PDB entry 9JCO | electron microscopy, 2.36 A resolution | chains A and R of the 5 polymer chains in the assembly

# Chain A
Name: Guanine nucleotide-binding protein G(s) subunit alpha
Organism: Homo sapiens
Chain sequence (361 residues; numbered 1 to 361; the number before each row is that of its first residue):
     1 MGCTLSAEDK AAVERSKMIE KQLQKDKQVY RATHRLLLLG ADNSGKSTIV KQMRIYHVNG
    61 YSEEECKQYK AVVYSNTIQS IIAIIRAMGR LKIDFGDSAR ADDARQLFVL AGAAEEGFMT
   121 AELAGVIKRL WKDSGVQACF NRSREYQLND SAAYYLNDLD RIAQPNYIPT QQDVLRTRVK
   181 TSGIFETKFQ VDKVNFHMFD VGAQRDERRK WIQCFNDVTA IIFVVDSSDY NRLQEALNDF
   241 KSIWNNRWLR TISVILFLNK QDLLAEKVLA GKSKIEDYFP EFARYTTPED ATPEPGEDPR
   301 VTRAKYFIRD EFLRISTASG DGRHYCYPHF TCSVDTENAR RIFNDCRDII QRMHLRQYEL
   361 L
Disordered / not traced: 1-5, 57-179

# Chain R
Name: G-protein coupled receptor 4
Organism: Homo sapiens
Reference sequence: P46093 (GPR4_HUMAN); numbering as in UniProt (aligned over 1-362)
Chain sequence (362 residues; numbered 1 to 362; the number before each row is that of its first residue):
     1 MGNHTWEGCH VDSRVDHLFP PSLYIFVIGV GLPTNCLALW AAYRQVQQRN ELGVYLMNLS
    61 IADLLYICTL PLWVDYFLHH DNWIHGPGSC KLFGFIFYTN IYISIAFLCC ISVDRYLAVA
   121 HPLRFARLRR VKTAVAVSSV VWATELGANS APLFHDELFR DRYNHTFCFE KFPMEGWVAW
   181 MNLYRVFVGF LFPWALMLLS YRGILRAVRG SVSTERQEKA KIKRLALSLI AIVLVCFAPY
   241 HVLLLSRSAI YLGRPWDCGF EERVFSAYHS SLAFTSLNCV ADPILYCLVN EGARSDVAKA
   301 LHNLLRFLAS DKPQEMANAS LTLETPLTSK RNSTAKAMTG SWAATPPSQG DQVQLKMLPP
   361 AQ
Disordered / not traced: 1-6, 307-362
Swiss-Prot annotation at these positions:
  - region: Glu157 to Phe172 (Extracellular loop 2 (ECL2))
  - site: Glu145 (Required for activation), His155 (Proton sensing), His165 (Proton sensing), His269 (Proton sensing)
  - glycosylation (N-linked (GlcNAc...) asparagine): Asn3, Asn164
  - mutagenesis: His4 (H4Y: No effect on pH-sensing activity), His10 (H10Y: No effect on pH-sensing activity), His17 (H17Y: No effect on pH-sensing activity), Gln45 (Q45A: Induces a shift of the optimal pH for activation), Glu51 (E51A: Induces a shift of the optimal pH for activation), Asp63 (D63N: Impaired ability to sense protons), His79 (H79Y: Displays smaller cAMP, rho, PLC responses to mildly alkaline to acidic pH of 7.1 but almost the same or higher responses to severely acidic pH values of 6.5-6.2), His80 (H80Y: No effect on pH-sensing activity), His85 (H85Y: No effect on pH-sensing activity), Arg115 (R115A: Decreased proton-induced G-protein coupled receptor activity. Endothelial permeability is decreased under acid conditions), Arg129 (R129A: Induces a shift of the optimal pH for activation), Glu145 (E145Q: Mimics the protonation state; induces a shift of the optimal pH for activation), 5 further mutagenesis entries in UniProt
Cystine bridges: Cys9-Cys258, Cys90-Cys168
Residues lining bound ligands:
  - A1L35 (2-[[(2R)-3-acetyloxy-2-oxidanyl-propoxy]-oxidanyl-phosphoryl]oxyethyl-trimethyl-azanium), molecule 1: Tyr55, Cys109, Cys110, Val113, Asp114, Leu117, Val137, Thr144, Glu145, Val188, Phe192
  - A1L35, molecule 2: Val113, Tyr116, Leu196, Leu199, Ser200, Arg202, Gly203, Arg206
What the authors report for this chain:
  - contacts within the chain: His10-Tyr163 (pi stacking), His17-His80 (pi stacking), Asp75-His79 (water-mediated contact), Tyr76-Glu170, Asp81-His269, Tyr98-Glu170, Arg115-Tyr201, His155-Trp177 (pi stacking), Asp156-Lys171 (water-mediated contact), Asp161-His165 (salt bridge), Glu170-His269, Lys171-Glu175 (water-mediated contact), Ser112-Ser200, Arg247-Glu261 (salt bridge)
  - conformationally variable residues (side-chain flip): His10, His79, Tyr98, His165, Phe237, Arg254, Trp256, Tyr268
  - mutagenesis - E170A, K171A: decreased signaling in response to Gs-cAMP signaling
  - mutagenesis - Y76A, Y98A, S200A, F265A: decreased signaling
  - binding site for A1L35: Tyr116, Ser200
  - mutagenesis - S200A: abolished signaling in response to A1L35
  - mutagenesis - H80F, D81N: decreased signaling in response to Gq-IP1 signaling

# Interface between chain A and chain R
Residue-residue contacts - 42 pairs, chain A then chain R:
  His34(A) - Leu123(R)
  Tyr325(A) - Val212(R)
  Tyr325(A) - Ser213(R)
  Tyr327(A) - Ser213(R)  hydrogen bond
  Phe343(A) - Leu123(R)  hydrophobic
  Arg347(A) - Ala120(R)  hydrogen bond (side chain-backbone)
  Arg347(A) - Pro122(R)
  Arg347(A) - Leu123(R)
  Asp348(A) - Ser211(R)
  Asp348(A) - Val212(R)  hydrogen bond (side chain-backbone)
  Asp348(A) - Ser213(R)  hydrogen bond
  Ile350(A) - Pro122(R)  hydrophobic
  Ile350(A) - Leu123(R)  hydrophobic
  Gln351(A) - Val119(R)  hydrogen bond (side chain-backbone)
  Gln351(A) - Ala207(R)
  Gln351(A) - Ser211(R)
  Arg352(A) - Ser213(R)  hydrogen bond (side chain-backbone)
  Arg352(A) - Glu218(R)  salt bridge
  His354(A) - Ala118(R)
  His354(A) - Pro122(R)
  His354(A) - Arg129(R)  hydrogen bond
  Leu355(A) - Val119(R)  hydrophobic
  Leu355(A) - Val208(R)  hydrophobic
  Gln357(A) - Asn50(R)  hydrogen bond
  Tyr358(A) - Glu51(R)
  Tyr358(A) - Leu52(R)
  Tyr358(A) - Asp114(R)
  Tyr358(A) - Arg115(R)  hydrogen bond (backbone-side chain)
  Tyr358(A) - Ala118(R)
  Tyr358(A) - Arg129(R)  hydrogen bond
  Glu359(A) - Gln45(R)  hydrogen bond
  Glu359(A) - Leu56(R)
  Glu359(A) - Arg115(R)
  Glu359(A) - Tyr286(R)
  Glu359(A) - Asn290(R)  hydrogen bond (backbone-side chain)
  Leu360(A) - Arg115(R)
  Leu360(A) - Val119(R)  hydrophobic
  Leu360(A) - Ile204(R)  hydrophobic
  Leu360(A) - Ile222(R)
  Leu361(A) - Glu218(R)
  Leu361(A) - Lys221(R)  hydrogen bond (backbone-side chain)
  Leu361(A) - Asn290(R)
Also at the interface, not in a pair above, chain A (18 interface residues in all): Lys27, Val194
Also at the interface, not in a pair above, chain R (30 interface residues in all): Arg49, Tyr201, Gly210, Thr214, Leu225, Ala293

# Summary
Chain A and chain R form an interface of 18 and 30 residues respectively; the contacts include 13 hydrogen
bonds and 1 salt bridge. Among the polar pairs are Arg352(A)-Glu218(R), Tyr327(A)-Ser213(R) and
Arg347(A)-Ala120(R). From the paper: a binding site for A1L35 at Tyr116(R) and Ser200(R); Y76A, Y98A and S200A
of chain R, among others, reduce signaling; 8 substitutions were tested in all.
Chain A is Guanine nucleotide-binding protein G(s) subunit alpha and chain R is G-protein coupled receptor 4,
both from Homo sapiens; the structure, Cryo-EM structure of the proton-sensing GPCR (GPR4)-Gs protein complex
at pH 6.5, was determined by electron microscopy, deposited together with 9JCP and 9JCQ.
